Entry 7KBD (electron microscopy, 3.38 A resolution); this record covers chains C and J of the 10 polymer chains in the assembly.

[Chain C]
Name: Histone H2A
Source organism: Xenopus laevis
UniProtKB: Q6DKE3 (Q6DKE3_XENLA); numbering as in UniProt (aligned over 1-139)
Sequence (139 residues; numbered 1 to 139; the number before each row is that of its first residue):
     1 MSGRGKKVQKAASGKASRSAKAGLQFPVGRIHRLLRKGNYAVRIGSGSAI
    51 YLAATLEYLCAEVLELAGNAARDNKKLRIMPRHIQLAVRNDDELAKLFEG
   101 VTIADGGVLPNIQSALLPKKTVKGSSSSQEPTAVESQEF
Disordered / not traced: 1-14, 119-139
From the paper describing this entry:
  - binding site for the 151-nt DNA strand: Lys15 to Ile44

[Chain J]
Molecule: 151-nt DNA strand
Source organism: Xenopus laevis
Sequence (151 nucleotides; row label = number of the first residue in the row):
     1 TATCACAATCCCGGTGCCGAGGCCGCTCAATTGGTCGTAGACAGCTCTAG
    51 CACCGCTTAAACGCACGTACGCGCTGTCCCCCGCGTTTTAACCGCCAAGG
   101 GGATTACTCCCTAGTCTCCAGGCACGTGTCAGATATAGATTGTGATATCC
   151 T

[How chain C and chain J interact]
Contacting residue pairs (15):
  Lys15(C) with DC118(J), base contact
  Arg30(C) with DG122(J), hydrogen bond to the phosphate; DC123(J), salt bridge to the phosphate
  Arg43(C) with DT112(J), hydrogen bond to the sugar; DA113(J), phosphate contact
  Ile44(C) with DT112(J), sugar contact; DA113(J), hydrogen bond to the phosphate
  Gly45(C) with DT112(J), phosphate contact
  Ser46(C) with DT112(J), hydrogen bond to the phosphate
  Lys76(C) with DG132(J), sugar contact; DA133(J), salt bridge to the phosphate
  Leu77(C) with DA131(J), phosphate contact; DG132(J), hydrogen bond to the phosphate
  Arg78(C) with DG132(J), hydrogen bond to the phosphate
  Met80(C) with DA133(J), phosphate contact
Also at the interface, not in a pair above, chain C (13 interface residues in all): His32, Arg36, Val42
Also at the interface, not in a pair above, chain J (10 interface residues in all): DC119, DA120

[Summary]
The interface between chain C and chain J involves 13 residues on one side and 10 on the other; the contacts
include 6 hydrogen bonds and 2 salt bridges. Among the polar pairs are Arg43(C)-DT112(J), Arg30(C)-DG122(J)
and Ile44(C)-DA113(J). From the paper: a binding site for the 151-nt DNA strand at Lys15(C).
Here chain C is Histone H2A and chain J is a 151-nt DNA strand, both from Xenopus laevis. Entry 7KBD
(Nucleosome in interphase chromosome formed in Xenopus egg extract (oligo fraction)) was determined by
electron microscopy, deposited together with 7KBE and 7KBF.
